Entry 3WJB (X-ray diffraction, 2.20 A resolution); this record covers chains A and B.

# Chain A (and B)
Protein: UPF0678 fatty acid-binding protein-like protein At1g79260
From: Arabidopsis thaliana
Notes: chain B of this document is another copy of the same molecule, construct and numbering; everything in this record applies to it too
UniProtKB: O64527 (Y1926_ARATH); residues 2-166 here = UniProt positions 2-166
Chain sequence (174 residues; each row starts with the number of its first residue; numbers below 1 keep their minus sign (Met-7 is residue -7)):
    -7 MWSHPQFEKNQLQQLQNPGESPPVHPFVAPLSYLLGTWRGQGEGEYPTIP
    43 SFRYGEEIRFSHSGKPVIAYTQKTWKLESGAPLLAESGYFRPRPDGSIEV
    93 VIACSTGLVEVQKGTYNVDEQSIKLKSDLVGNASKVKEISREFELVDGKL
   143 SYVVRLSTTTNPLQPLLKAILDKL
Unresolved in the structure: -7 to 13
Sequence notes: expression tag (-7 to 1); engineered mutation Leu75 (Met in O64527), Leu76 (His in O64527), Cys96 (Gln in O64527), Leu148 (Met in O64527), Leu158 (His in O64527)
Ion coordination: barium ion site 1 near Pro86 (its only coordinating residue here); barium ion site 2: Glu112, Glu136, Leu137
Curated features (UniProtKB/Swiss-Prot):
  - motif: Gly28 to Gly34 (GXWXGXG)
  - binding site (heme b): Thr40

# How chain A and chain B interact
Pairs across the interface (45; chain A residue first):
  Ser55(A) - Pro74(B)
  Lys57(A) - Pro74(B)
  Lys57(A) - Leu75(B)
  Pro74(A) - Ser55(B)
  Pro74(A) - Lys57(B)  hydrogen bond (backbone-side chain)
  Leu75(A) - Lys57(B)
  Ala77(A) - Tyr81(B)
  Glu78(A) - Tyr81(B)
  Ser79(A) - Ser79(B)  hydrogen bond
  Ser79(A) - Tyr81(B)  hydrogen bond
  Gly80(A) - Ser79(B)
  Tyr81(A) - Ala77(B)  hydrogen bond (side chain-backbone)
  Tyr81(A) - Glu78(B)  hydrogen bond (side chain-backbone)
  Tyr81(A) - Ser79(B)  hydrogen bond (side chain-backbone)
  Tyr81(A) - Ala95(B)
  Tyr81(A) - Cys96(B)
  Tyr81(A) - Ser97(B)
  Arg83(A) - Ser97(B)  hydrogen bond (side chain-backbone)
  Arg83(A) - Thr98(B)
  Glu91(A) - Asn124(B)
  Val93(A) - Ala95(B)  hydrophobic
  Val93(A) - Cys96(B)
  Val93(A) - Gly99(B)
  Val93(A) - Leu100(B)
  Val93(A) - Val101(B)  hydrophobic
  Ala95(A) - Tyr81(B)
  Ala95(A) - Val93(B)
  Ala95(A) - Ala95(B)
  Cys96(A) - Tyr81(B)
  Ser97(A) - Val59(B)
  Ser97(A) - Tyr81(B)
  Ser97(A) - Arg83(B)  hydrogen bond (backbone-side chain)
  Thr98(A) - Arg83(B)  hydrogen bond (backbone-side chain)
  Gly99(A) - Arg83(B)
  Gly99(A) - Glu91(B)
  Gly99(A) - Val93(B)
  Leu100(A) - Val93(B)
  Val101(A) - Val93(B)  hydrophobic
  Val101(A) - Glu102(B)
  Glu102(A) - Val101(B)
  Lys105(A) - Asn124(B)
  Leu121(A) - Leu121(B)  hydrophobic
  Asn124(A) - Glu91(B)  hydrogen bond
  Asn124(A) - Val103(B)
  Asn124(A) - Lys105(B)  hydrogen bond
Also at the interface, not in a pair above, chain A (26 interface residues in all): Val59, Ile94, Val103
Also at the interface, not in a pair above, chain B (27 interface residues in all): Gly80, Ile94, Gly123

# Overview
The interface between chain A and chain B involves 26 residues on one side and 27 on the other, with 11
hydrogen bonds. Polar contacts include Pro74(A)-Lys57(B), Ser79(A)-Ser79(B) and Ser79(A)-Tyr81(B). UniProt
lists heme b-binding residue Thr40(A) on chain A.
Both chains are UPF0678 fatty acid-binding protein-like protein At1g79260 (Arabidopsis thaliana). Entry 3WJB
(Crystal structure of mutant nitrobindin M75L/H76L/Q96C/M148L/H158L (NB4) from Arabidopsis thaliana) was
determined by X-ray diffraction, deposited together with 3WJC, 3WJD, 3WJE, 3WJF and 3WJG.
